8G42 - chains A and B; structure by electron microscopy, 3.02 A resolution.

== Chain A ==
Molecule: RCG-33 - Cryo-EM imaging scaffold subunit B fused to DARPin
From: synthetic construct
Notes: antibody fragment or engineered binder
Sequence (321 residues; each row starts with the number of its first residue):
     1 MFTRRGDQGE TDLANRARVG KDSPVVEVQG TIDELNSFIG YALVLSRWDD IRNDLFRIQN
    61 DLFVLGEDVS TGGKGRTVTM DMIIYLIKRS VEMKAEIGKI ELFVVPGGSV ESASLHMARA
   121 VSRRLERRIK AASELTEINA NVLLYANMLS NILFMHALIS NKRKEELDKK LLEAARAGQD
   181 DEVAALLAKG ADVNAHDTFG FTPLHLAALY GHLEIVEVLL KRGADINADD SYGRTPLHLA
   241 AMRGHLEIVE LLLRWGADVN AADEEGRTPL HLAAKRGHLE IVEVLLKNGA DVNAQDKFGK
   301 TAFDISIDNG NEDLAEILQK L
Unresolved in the structure: 1-162, 321

== Chain B ==
Molecule: GTPase KRas
From: Homo sapiens
Notes: EC 3.6.5.2
UniProt: P01116 (RASK_HUMAN), isoform P01116-2; residues 1-169 here = UniProt positions 1-169
Sequence (189 residues; each row starts with the number of its first residue; numbers below 1 keep their minus sign (Met-19 is residue -19)):
   -19 MGSSHHHHHH SSGENLYFQS MTEYKLVVVG ACGVGKSALT IQLIQNHFVD EYDPTIEDSY
    41 RKQVVIDGET CLLDILDTAG QEEYSAMRDQ YMRTGEGFLC VFAINNTKSF EDIHHYREQI
   101 KRVKDSEDVP MVLVGNKCDL PSRTVDTKQA QDLARSYGIP FIETSAKTRQ GVDDAFYTLV
   161 REIRKHKEK
Unresolved in the structure: -19 to 0, 166-169
Differences from the reference sequence: expression tag (-19 to 0); engineered mutation Cys12 (Gly in P01116)
Bound ions: Mg2+: Ser17 (together with GDP)
Small-molecule neighbours: GDP (guanosine-5'-diphosphate): Ala11, Cys12, Gly13, Val14, Gly15, Lys16, Ser17, Ala18, Phe28, Val29, Asp30, Glu31, Tyr32, Asn116, Lys117, Asp119, Leu120, Ser145, Ala146, Lys147
UniProt features mapped onto this chain:
  - motif: Tyr32 to Tyr40 (Effector region)
  - binding site (GTP): Gly10, Ala11, Gly13 to Ala18, Val29 to Thr35, Ala59, Gly60, Asn116 to Asp119
  - modified residue: Met1 (N-acetylmethionine), Thr2 (N-acetylthreonine), Lys104 (N6-acetyllysine)
  - glycosylation: Thr35 (Microbial infection: O-linked (Glc) threonine)
  - natural variant: Lys5 (K5E: In NS3; K5N: In GASC), Gly10 (G10GG: In AML), Cys12 (G12C: In lung carcinoma; this construct carries the variant), Gly13 (G13D: In GASC, JMML and OES; G13R: In pylocytic astrocytoma), Val14 (V14I: In NS3), Leu19 (L19F: In OES), Gln22 (Q22E: In CFC2; Q22R: In NS3), Pro34 (P34L: In NS3; P34Q: In NS3; P34R: In CFC2), Ile36 (I36M: In NS3), Thr58 (T58I: In NS3), Ala59 (A59T: In GASC), Gly60 (G60R: In CFC2; G60S: In NS3), 8 further natural variant entries in UniProt
  - mutagenesis: Asp38 (D38A: Decreased interaction with MAPKAP1/SIN1), Tyr40 (Y40A: Decreased interaction with MAPKAP1/SIN1), Gln61 (Q61L: Promotes GTP binding)

== Interface between chain A and chain B ==
Pairs across the interface (34; chain A residue first):
  Arg176(A) with Asp33(B), salt bridge
  Thr198(A) with Asp30(B), hydrogen bond
  Phe199(A) with Ile21(B), hydrophobic; Gln25(B); Val29(B), hydrophobic; Tyr32(B), hydrophobic
  Phe201(A) with Tyr32(B), hydrophobic; Ile36(B), hydrophobic
  Leu209(A) with Asp33(B)
  Tyr210(A) with Asp33(B), hydrogen bond; Thr35(B), hydrogen bond
  Ser231(A) with Gln25(B)
  Tyr232(A) with Ile24(B), hydrophobic; Gln25(B); Tyr40(B), hydrophobic
  Arg234(A) with Tyr32(B), hydrogen bond; Ile36(B); Asp38(B), salt bridge; Tyr40(B)
  Leu239(A) with Ile36(B), hydrophobic
  Met242(A) with Asp38(B)
  Arg243(A) with Thr35(B), hydrogen bond
  Glu265(A) with Tyr40(B); Arg41(B), salt bridge
  Arg267(A) with Asp38(B), salt bridge; Ser39(B), hydrogen bond (side chain-backbone); Arg41(B)
  Arg276(A) with Glu37(B), hydrogen bond (side chain-backbone); Asp38(B), salt bridge; Met67(B)
  Asp296(A) with Arg41(B), salt bridge
  Phe298(A) with Arg41(B); Leu52(B), hydrophobic
  Lys300(A) with Arg41(B)
Interface residues without a listed pair, chain A (21 interface residues in all): Leu206, Glu264, Lys275
Interface residues without a listed pair, chain B (19 interface residues in all): His27, Pro34, Ala66

== In short ==
21 residues of chain A face 19 of chain B across their interface, with 7 hydrogen bonds and 6 salt bridges.
Polar pairs include Arg176(A)-Asp33(B), Arg234(A)-Asp38(B) and Glu265(A)-Arg41(B). Chain B binds GDP.
Chain A is RCG-33 - Cryo-EM imaging scaffold subunit B fused to DARPin (synthetic construct) and chain B is
GTPase KRas (Homo sapiens); the structure, KRAS G12C complex with GDP imaged on a cryo-EM imaging scaffold,
was determined by electron microscopy, deposited together with 8G3K, 8G47, 8G4E, 8G4F and 8G4H.
